6ESF - chains E and I of the 10 polymer chains in the assembly; structure by electron microscopy, 3.70 A resolution.

# Chain E
Name: Histone H3.2
Source organism: Xenopus laevis
UniProt: P84233 (H32_XENLA); residues 1-135 here correspond to UniProt positions 2-136 (UniProt number = residue number + 1)
Sequence (135 residues; numbered 1 to 135; the number before each row is that of its first residue):
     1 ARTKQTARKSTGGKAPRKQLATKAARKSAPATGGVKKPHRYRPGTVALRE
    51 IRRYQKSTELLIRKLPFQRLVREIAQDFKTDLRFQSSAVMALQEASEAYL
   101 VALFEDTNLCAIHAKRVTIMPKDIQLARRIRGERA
Not modelled in the structure: 1-36, 135
Sequence notes: variant Ala102 (Gly103 in P84233)
Curated features (UniProtKB/Swiss-Prot):
  - modified residue: Arg2 (Asymmetric dimethylarginine), Thr3 (Phosphothreonine), Lys4 (Allysine), Gln5 (5-glutamyl dopamine), Thr6 (Phosphothreonine), Arg8 (Citrulline), Lys9 (N6,N6,N6-trimethyllysine), Ser10 (ADP-ribosylserine), Thr11 (Phosphothreonine), Lys14 (N6-(2-hydroxyisobutyryl)lysine), Arg17 (Asymmetric dimethylarginine), Lys18 (N6-(2-hydroxyisobutyryl)lysine), Lys23 (N6-(2-hydroxyisobutyryl)lysine), Arg26 (Citrulline), Lys27 (N6,N6,N6-trimethyllysine), Ser28 (ADP-ribosylserine), Lys36 (N6,N6,N6-trimethyllysine), Lys37 (N6-methyllysine), Tyr41 (Phosphotyrosine), Lys56 (N6,N6,N6-trimethyllysine) and 8 more in UniProt
  - lipidation: Cys110 (S-palmitoyl cysteine)

# Chain I
Molecule: 147-nt DNA strand
Source organism: synthetic construct
Sequence (147 nucleotides; each row starts with the number of its first residue; numbers below 1 keep their minus sign (DA-73 is residue -73)):
   -73 ACAGGATGTATATATCTGACACGTGCCTGGAGACTAGGGAGTAATCCCCT
   -23 TGGCGGTTAAAACGCGGGGGACAGCGCGTACGTGCGTTTAAGCGGTGCTA
    27 GAGCTGTCTACGACCAATTGAGCGGCCTCGGCACCGGGATTCTCCAG

# How chain E and chain I interact
Residue-residue contacts (25; chain E residue first):
  His39(E) with DT-67(I), salt bridge to the phosphate; DG10(I), phosphate contact
  Arg40(E) with DT9(I), hydrogen bond to the base; DG10(I), phosphate contact
  Tyr41(E) with DT-67(I), sugar contact; DG-66(I), hydrogen bond to the phosphate; DG10(I), hydrogen bond to the phosphate
  Arg42(E) with DT9(I), phosphate contact
  Pro43(E) with DG8(I), phosphate contact; DT9(I), phosphate contact
  Gly44(E) with DG8(I), phosphate contact; DT9(I), hydrogen bond to the phosphate
  Val46(E) with DT9(I), phosphate contact; DG10(I), phosphate contact
  Ala47(E) with DT9(I), phosphate contact
  Arg49(E) with DG-66(I), phosphate contact; DT-65(I), salt bridge to the phosphate
  Arg63(E) with DA17(I), phosphate contact; DG18(I), phosphate contact
  Lys64(E) with DG18(I), salt bridge to the phosphate
  Leu65(E) with DG18(I), hydrogen bond to the phosphate
  Pro66(E) with DA17(I), phosphate contact
  Arg69(E) with DA17(I), salt bridge to the phosphate
  Arg83(E) with DA26(I), hydrogen bond to the phosphate; DG27(I), salt bridge to the phosphate
Also at the interface, not in a pair above, chain E (18 interface residues in all): Thr45, Asp81, Lys115
Also at the interface, not in a pair above, chain I (12 interface residues in all): DA-1, DC19

# Overview
The interface between chain E and chain I involves 18 residues on one side and 12 on the other, with 6
hydrogen bonds and 5 salt bridges. Among the polar pairs are Arg40(E)-DT9(I), Tyr41(E)-DG-66(I) and
Tyr41(E)-DG10(I).
Chain E is Histone H3.2 (Xenopus laevis) and chain I is a 147-nt DNA strand (synthetic construct); the
structure, Nucleosome : Class 1, was determined by electron microscopy (same publication as 6ESG, 6ESH and
6ESI).
